Entry 8ABE (electron microscopy, 2.30 A resolution); this record covers chains C and P of the 20 polymer chains in the assembly.

Chain C:
Protein: Cytochrome b
Source organism: Yarrowia lipolytica
UniProt: Q9B6D0 (CYB_YARLI); residue numbers follow UniProt; this construct covers 1-385
Sequence (385 residues; numbered 1 to 385; the number before each row is that of its first residue):
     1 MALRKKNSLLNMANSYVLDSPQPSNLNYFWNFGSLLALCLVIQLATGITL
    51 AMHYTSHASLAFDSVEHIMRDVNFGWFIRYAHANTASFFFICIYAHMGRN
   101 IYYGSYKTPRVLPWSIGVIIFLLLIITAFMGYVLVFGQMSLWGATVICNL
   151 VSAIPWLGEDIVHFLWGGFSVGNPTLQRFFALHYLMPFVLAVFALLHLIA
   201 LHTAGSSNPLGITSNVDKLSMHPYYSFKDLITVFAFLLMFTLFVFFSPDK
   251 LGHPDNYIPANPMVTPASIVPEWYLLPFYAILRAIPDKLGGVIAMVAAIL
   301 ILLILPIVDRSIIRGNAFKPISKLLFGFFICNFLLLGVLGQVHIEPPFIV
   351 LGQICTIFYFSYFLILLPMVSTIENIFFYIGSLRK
Not modelled in the structure: 384-385
Ion coordination: heme Fe site 1: His82, His183; heme Fe site 2: His96, His197
Residues lining bound ligands:
  - heme (HEM), molecule 1: Trp30, Gly33, Ser34, Leu36, Ala37, Phe89, Ile93, His96, Met97, Arg99, Asn100, Ser105, Arg110, Pro113, Trp114, Gly117, Val118, Ile120, Phe121, Leu190, Ala194, His197, Leu198, Leu201, Ser206, Ser207
  - heme (HEM), molecule 2: Leu40, Gln43, Leu44, Gly47, Ile48, Leu50, Ala51, Tyr54, Val65, Arg79, His82, Ala83, Ala86, Phe89, Leu124, Thr127, Ala128, Gly131, Tyr132, Leu134, Val135, Phe180, His183, Tyr184, Pro187, Leu190, Tyr274
  - 1,2-diacyl-sn-glycero-3-phosphocholine (PC1): Asn27, Phe29, Tyr94, Ala95, Gly98, Arg99, Tyr102, Tyr103, Pro209, Ala317, Lys323, Phe326, Gly327, Ile330, Cys331, Phe333
  - phosphatidylethanolamine (PTY), molecule 1: Ser34, Ala37, Leu38, Val41, His222, Pro223, Ser226, Phe227, Asp229, Leu230, Val233, Phe234
  - phosphatidylethanolamine (PTY), molecule 2: Ile42, Thr46, Phe74, Phe77, Leu237, Phe240, Phe245
Swiss-Prot annotation at these positions:
  - binding site (heme b): His82, His96, His183, His197
  - binding site (a ubiquinone): His202

Chain P:
Protein: Cytochrome b-c1 complex subunit Rieske, mitochondrial
Source organism: Yarrowia lipolytica
Notes: EC 7.1.1.8
UniProt: Q6CI02 (Q6CI02_YARLI); residue numbers follow UniProt; this construct covers 1-225
Sequence (225 residues; numbered 1 to 225; the number before each row is that of its first residue):
     1 MSLLRTAAQAVKAPKAYTPLVAAKAFAQTRSVSSQPIGGKSTYKIPDFTP
    51 YLKKDRNTDANRLFSYFMIGSFGMLSAAGAKATVQDFLSNMSASADVLAM
   101 AKVEVKLGAIPLGKNVIIKWRGKPIFIRHRTSEEIEEANEVNVATLRDPQ
   151 TDDERVQKPEWLVMIGVCTHLGCVPIGEAGDFGGWFCPCHGSHYDISGRI
   201 RRGPAPLNLEIPEYDFADAETLVIG
Not modelled in the structure: 1-38, 225
Cystine bridges: Cys173-Cys189
Ion coordination: 2Fe-2S cluster Fe: Cys168, His170, Cys187, His190
Residues lining bound ligands:
  - 2Fe-2S cluster (FES): Cys168, His170, Leu171, Gly172, Cys173, Cys187, Cys189, His190, Gly191, Ser192
  - 1,2-diacyl-sn-glycero-3-phosphocholine (PC1): Tyr66, Ile69, Gly73, Ser76, Ala77, Ala80
  - phosphatidylethanolamine (PTY), molecule 1: Ile69, Phe72, Gly73, Ser76
  - phosphatidylethanolamine (PTY), molecule 2: Gly79, Ala80, Lys81, Ala82, Thr83, Val84, Gln85, Asp86

Interface between chain C and chain P:
Contacting residue pairs (24):
  Trp142(C) - Gly172(P)
  Trp142(C) - Cys173(P)  hydrophobic
  Trp142(C) - Val174(P)  hydrophobic
  Asn149(C) - Leu171(P)  hydrogen bond (side chain-backbone)
  Phe164(C) - Leu88(P)
  Phe164(C) - Met91(P)
  Gly167(C) - Met91(P)
  Gly167(C) - Ala93(P)
  Phe169(C) - Arg121(P)
  Phe169(C) - Lys123(P)
  Ser170(C) - Arg121(P)  hydrogen bond (side chain-backbone)
  Ser170(C) - Gly122(P)
  Arg178(C) - Met91(P)  hydrogen bond (side chain-backbone)
  Pro262(C) - Gly122(P)
  Met263(C) - Lys119(P)
  Met263(C) - Gly122(P)
  Met263(C) - Lys123(P)
  Met263(C) - Pro124(P)  hydrophobic
  Met263(C) - Val174(P)
  Thr265(C) - Cys173(P)
  Thr265(C) - Val174(P)  hydrogen bond (side chain-backbone)
  Thr265(C) - Cys189(P)
  Ile269(C) - Cys173(P)  hydrophobic
  Ile344(C) - His190(P)
Also at the interface, not in a pair above, chain C (19 interface residues in all): Thr145, Val146, Gly168, Pro174, Pro266, Ala267, Tyr279
Also at the interface, not in a pair above, chain P (18 interface residues in all): Ser92, Val97, Leu98, His170

Overview:
19 residues of chain C and 18 residues of chain P are in contact; the contacts include 4 hydrogen bonds. Polar
pairs include Asn149(C)-Leu171(P), Ser170(C)-Arg121(P) and Arg178(C)-Met91(P). Bound to chain C: heme,
1,2-diacyl-sn-glycero-3-phosphocholine and phosphatidylethanolamine. Chain P binds 2Fe-2S cluster,
phosphatidylethanolamine and 1,2-diacyl-sn-glycero-3-phosphocholine.
Here chain C is Cytochrome b and chain P is Cytochrome b-c1 complex subunit Rieske, mitochondrial, both from
Yarrowia lipolytica. Entry 8ABE (Complex III2 from Yarrowia lipolytica, oxidised with ferricyanide,
b-position) was determined by electron microscopy, deposited together with 8AB6, 8AB7, 8AB8, 8AB9, 8ABA, 8ABB
and 11 further entries.
